PDB entry 6C66 | electron microscopy, 3.66 A resolution | chains D and L of the 15 polymer chains in the assembly

== Chain D ==
Name: CRISPR-associated protein, Cse4 family
From: Thermobifida fusca (strain YX)
Reference sequence: Q47PJ3 (Q47PJ3_THEFY); residue numbers follow UniProt; this construct covers 1-373
Amino-acid sequence (373 residues; numbered 1 to 373; the number before each row is that of its first residue):
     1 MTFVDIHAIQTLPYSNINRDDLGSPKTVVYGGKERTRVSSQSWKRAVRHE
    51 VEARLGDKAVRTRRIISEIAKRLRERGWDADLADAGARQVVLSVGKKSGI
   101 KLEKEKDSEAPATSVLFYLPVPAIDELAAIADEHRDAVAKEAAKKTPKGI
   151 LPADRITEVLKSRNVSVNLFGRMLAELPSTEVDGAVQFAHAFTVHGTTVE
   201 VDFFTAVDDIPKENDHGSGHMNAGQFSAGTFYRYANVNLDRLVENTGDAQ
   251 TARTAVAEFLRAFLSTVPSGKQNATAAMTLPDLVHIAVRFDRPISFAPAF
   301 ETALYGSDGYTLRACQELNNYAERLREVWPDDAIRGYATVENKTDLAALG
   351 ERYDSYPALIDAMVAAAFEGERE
Not modelled in the structure: 1, 369-373

== Chain L ==
Molecule: Target strand
Sequence (55 nucleotides; each row starts with the number of its first residue):
    13 GCGTCCAGGCGACAGCCCACATGGCATTCCACTTATCACTGGCTTCGTCC
    63 GCGCG
Not modelled in the structure: 13-15, 66-67

== Chain D / chain L interface ==
Contacting residue pairs (21; chain D residue first):
  Arg63(D) - DG36(L)  phosphate contact
  Arg63(D) - DC37(L)  salt bridge to the phosphate
  Lys101(D) - DT39(L)  phosphate contact
  Lys101(D) - DT40(L)  phosphate contact
  Glu103(D) - DA38(L)  sugar contact
  Ser114(D) - DA38(L)  sugar contact
  Val115(D) - DT39(L)  sugar contact
  Ala175(D) - DT39(L)  base contact
  Ala175(D) - DT40(L)  sugar contact
  Glu176(D) - DT39(L)  phosphate contact
  Asn214(D) - DC29(L)  sugar contact
  Asp215(D) - DC29(L)  sugar contact
  His216(D) - DC29(L)  base contact
  Gly217(D) - DC29(L)  base contact
  Gly217(D) - DC30(L)  base contact
  Ser218(D) - DC30(L)  hydrogen bond to the base
  His220(D) - DA31(L)  hydrogen bond to the phosphate
  His220(D) - DC32(L)  salt bridge to the phosphate
  Met221(D) - DC30(L)  base contact
  Met221(D) - DA31(L)  base contact
  Asn222(D) - DC32(L)  base contact
Also at the interface, not in a pair above, chain D (17 interface residues in all): Lys97, Gly219
Also at the interface, not in a pair above, chain L (10 interface residues in all): DC41

== Summary ==
17 residues of chain D face 10 of chain L across their interface; the contacts include 2 hydrogen bonds and 2
salt bridges. Polar pairs include Ser218(D)-DC30(L), His220(D)-DA31(L) and Arg63(D)-DC37(L).
Chain D is CRISPR-associated protein, Cse4 family (Thermobifida fusca (strain YX)) and chain L is Target
strand; the structure, CRISPR RNA-guided surveillance complex, pre-nicking, was determined by electron
microscopy.
